Entry 7D0A (electron microscopy, 4.00 A resolution); this record covers chains A and D of the 12 polymer chains in the assembly.

== Chain A (and D) ==
Name: Intermembrane phospholipid transport system permease protein MlaE
From: Acinetobacter baumannii
Notes: chain D of this document is another copy of the same molecule, construct and numbering; everything in this record applies to it too
UniProtKB: V5V9F4 (V5V9F4_ACIBA); residues 1-258 here = UniProt positions 1-258
Amino-acid sequence (258 residues; row label = number of the first residue in the row):
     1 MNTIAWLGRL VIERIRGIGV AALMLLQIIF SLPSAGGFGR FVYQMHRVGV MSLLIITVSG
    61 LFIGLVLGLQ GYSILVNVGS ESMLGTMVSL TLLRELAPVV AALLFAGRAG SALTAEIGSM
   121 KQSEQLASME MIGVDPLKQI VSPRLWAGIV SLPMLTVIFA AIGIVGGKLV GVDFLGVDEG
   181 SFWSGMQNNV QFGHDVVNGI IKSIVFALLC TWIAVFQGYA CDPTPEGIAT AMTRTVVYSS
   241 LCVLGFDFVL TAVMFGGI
Not modelled in the structure: 257-258

== How chain A and chain D interact ==
Pairs across the interface (35; chain A residue first):
  R47(A) with E226(D), salt bridge; T230(D), hydrogen bond
  I55(A) with V237(D), hydrophobic
  S59(A) with L244(D)
  F62(A) with L244(D), hydrophobic; D247(D); F248(D), hydrophobic
  L65(A) with F248(D), hydrophobic
  V66(A) with E95(D)
  Q70(A) with E95(D)
  I74(A) with M83(D), hydrophobic
  M83(A) with I74(D), hydrophobic
  E95(A) with V66(D); Q70(D)
  V99(A) with F62(D), hydrophobic
  R108(A) with T233(D)
  S111(A) with M232(D)
  E116(A) with E226(D)
  S119(A) with P225(D), hydrogen bond (side chain-backbone)
  Q122(A) with S123(D)
  S123(A) with Q122(D)
  Q125(A) with P225(D)
  P225(A) with A115(D); S119(D), hydrogen bond (backbone-side chain)
  E226(A) with R47(D), salt bridge; E116(D)
  T230(A) with R47(D), hydrogen bond
  M232(A) with S111(D)
  T233(A) with R108(D)
  V237(A) with I55(D), hydrophobic
  L244(A) with S59(D); F62(D), hydrophobic
  D247(A) with F62(D)
  F248(A) with F62(D), hydrophobic; L65(D), hydrophobic
Other interface residues (no listed pair), chain A (34 interface residues in all): R94, L103, G107, A112, A115, A229, V236
Other interface residues (no listed pair), chain D (34 interface residues in all): R94, V99, L104, G107, A112, Q125, A229, V236

== Overview ==
The chain A/chain D interface involves 34 residues from each chain, with 4 hydrogen bonds and 2 salt bridges.
Polar pairs include R47(A)-E226(D), R47(A)-T230(D) and S119(A)-P225(D).
Both chains are Intermembrane phospholipid transport system permease protein MlaE (Acinetobacter baumannii).
Entry 7D0A (Acinetobacter MlaFEDB complex in ADP-vanadate trapped Vclose conformation) was determined by
electron microscopy, deposited together with 7D06, 7D08 and 7D09.
